Entry 9J2X (X-ray diffraction, 2.29 A resolution); this record covers chains A and B.

# Chain A (and B)
Name: Cyclic GMP-AMP synthase
Organism: Homo sapiens
Notes: EC 2.7.7.86; chain B of this document is another copy of the same molecule, construct and numbering; everything in this record applies to it too
UniProt: Q8N884 (CGAS_HUMAN); residue numbers follow UniProt; this construct covers 157-522
Amino-acid sequence (366 residues; each row starts with the number of its first residue):
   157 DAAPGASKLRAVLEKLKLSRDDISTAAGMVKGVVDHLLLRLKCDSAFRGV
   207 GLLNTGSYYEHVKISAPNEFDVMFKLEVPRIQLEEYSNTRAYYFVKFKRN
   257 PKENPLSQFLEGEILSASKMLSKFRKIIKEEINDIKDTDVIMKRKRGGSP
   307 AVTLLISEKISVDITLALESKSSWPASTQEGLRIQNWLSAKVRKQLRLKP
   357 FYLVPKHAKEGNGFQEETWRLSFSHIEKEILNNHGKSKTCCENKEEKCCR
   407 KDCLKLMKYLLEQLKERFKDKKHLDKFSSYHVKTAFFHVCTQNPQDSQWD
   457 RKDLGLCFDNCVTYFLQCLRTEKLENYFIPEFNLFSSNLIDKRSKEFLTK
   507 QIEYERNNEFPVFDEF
Not modelled in the structure: 157-160, 212, 253-258, 291-293, 301-305, 315, 366-370, 522 (chain B: 157-160, 175-182, 187-188, 193-194, 204-205, 214, 236, 242, 253-258, 262-264, 268-269, 273-279, 288-299, 311, 314-315, 365-371, 521-522)
Ion coordination: Zn2+: His-390, Cys-396, Cys-397, Cys-404
Ligand contacts: AEV / LLS: Val-218, Lys-219, Asp-227, Ala-247, Pro-306, Thr-321, Lys-362, Arg-376, Leu-377, Ser-378, Phe-379, Ser-380, Leu-417, Glu-418, Lys-421, Ser-434, Ser-435, Tyr-436, Lys-439, Asn-482, Ile-485, Leu-490
Swiss-Prot annotation at these positions:
  - region: Lys-384 to Lys-407 (DNA-binding)
  - motif: Leu-169 to Leu-174 (Nuclear export signal), Asp-295 to Ser-305 (Nuclear localization signal), Lys-299 to Arg-302 (KRKR-loop), Lys-427 to His-429 (KKH-loop)
  - binding site (GTP): Thr-211, Asp-319, Arg-376 to Glu-383
  - binding site (ATP): Ser-213, Glu-225 to Asp-227, Ser-380 to Glu-383, Lys-414, Ser-435 to Lys-439
  - binding site (Mg(2+)): Glu-225, Asp-227, Asp-319
  - binding site (2',3'-cGAMP): Asp-227, Asp-319, Lys-362, Arg-376
  - binding site (Zn(2+)): His-390, Cys-396, Cys-397, Cys-404
  - site: Asp-157, Ala-158 (Cleavage), Lys-187 (Important for preferential detection of curved long DNA), Leu-195 (Important for preferential detection of curved long DNA), Arg-255 (Arginine-anchor), Asp-319, Ile-320 (Cleavage)
  - modified residue: Asp-191 (PolyADP-ribosyl aspartic acid), Asn-210 (Microbial infection: Deamidated asparagine), Ser-213 (Phosphoserine), Tyr-215 (Phosphotyrosine), Glu-286 (5-glutamyl polyglutamate), Ser-305 (Phosphoserine), Glu-314 (5-glutamyl glutamate), Lys-384 (N6-acetyllysine), Asn-389 (Microbial infection: Deamidated asparagine), Lys-392 (N6-acetyllysine), Lys-394 (N6-acetyllysine), Lys-414 (N6-acetyllysine), Ser-434 (Phosphoserine), Ser-435 (Phosphoserine), Gln-451 (Microbial infection: Deamidated glutamine), Gln-454 (Microbial infection: Deamidated glutamine), Lys-506 (N6-methyllysine)
  - lipidation (S-palmitoyl cysteine): Cys-404, Cys-405, Cys-474
  - cross-link (Glycyl lysine isopeptide (Lys-Gly)): Lys-173 (interchain with G-Cter in ubiquitin), Lys-231 (interchain with G-Cter in SUMO), Lys-285 (interchain with G-Cter in ubiquitin), Lys-347 (interchain with G-Cter in SUMO), Lys-384 (interchain with G-Cter in SUMO), Lys-394 (interchain with G-Cter in SUMO), Lys-411 (interchain with G-Cter in ubiquitin), Lys-414 (interchain with G-Cter in ubiquitin), Lys-427 (interchain with G-Cter in ubiquitin), Lys-428 (interchain with G-Cter in ubiquitin), Lys-479 (interchain with G-Cter in SUMO)
  - natural variant: Gly-303 (G303E: Found in patients with tumors), Lys-432 (K432T: Found in patients with uterine endometrioid carcinoma)
  - mutagenesis: Asp-157 (D157A: No effect on type I IFN and RSAD2 induction. Highly decreases cleavage by CASP1 and enhances type I IFN and enhances RSAD2 induction upon DNA virus infection ...), Leu-169 to Leu-174 (Abolished export from the nucleus to the cytosol in response to DNA stimulation), Lys-171 to Leu-174 (Abolishes DNA-binding but does not affect translocation to the nucleus following treatment with etoposide; when associated with A-407), Lys-171 (K171A: No effect on stimulation of interferon production), Leu-172 (L172A: Impaired type-I interferon production in response to DNA stimulation), Lys-173 (K173A: Strongly reduces enzyme activity and stimulation of interferon production; when associated with A-176. No effect on stimulation of interferon production ...), Leu-174 (L174N: Strongly reduces enzyme activity and stimulation of interferon production), Arg-176 (R176A: Strongly reduces enzyme activity and stimulation of interferon production; when associated with A-173), Lys-187 (K187N: Induces alteration of the DNA-binding surface and leads to increased synthesis of cyclic GMP-AMP (cGAMP); when associated with R-195), Asp-191 (D191A: Abolished poly-ADP-ribosylation by PARP1, stimulating interferon production), Leu-195 (L195R: Induces alteration of the DNA-binding surface and leads to increased synthesis of cyclic GMP-AMP (cGAMP); when associated with N-187), Asn-210 to Tyr-214 (Abolishes DNA-binding but does not affect translocation to the nucleus following treatment with etoposide; when associated with A-384), 59 further mutagenesis entries in UniProt
Reported in the primary citation:
  - binding site for the ligand LLS: Arg-376, Tyr-436
  - binding site for the ligand AEV: Val-218, Lys-219, Ser-434

# Interface between chain A and chain B
Residue-residue contacts (30; chain A residue first):
  Gln-341(A) / Thr-395(B)
  Leu-344(A) / Lys-394(B)
  Ser-345(A) / Lys-394(B)  hydrogen bond (side chain-backbone)
  Ser-345(A) / Thr-395(B)
  Ser-345(A) / Glu-398(B)
  Ala-346(A) / Glu-398(B)  hydrogen bond (backbone-side chain)
  Lys-347(A) / Asn-388(B)
  Lys-347(A) / Asn-389(B)
  Lys-347(A) / Glu-398(B)  salt bridge
  Asn-388(A) / Lys-347(B)
  Asn-389(A) / Lys-347(B)
  Asn-389(A) / Lys-394(B)  hydrogen bond
  Gly-391(A) / Lys-394(B)  hydrogen bond (backbone-side chain)
  Lys-392(A) / Lys-392(B)
  Lys-392(A) / Ser-393(B)
  Lys-392(A) / Lys-394(B)  hydrogen bond (backbone-backbone)
  Lys-392(A) / Thr-395(B)  hydrogen bond
  Ser-393(A) / Lys-392(B)
  Lys-394(A) / Leu-344(B)
  Lys-394(A) / Ser-345(B)
  Lys-394(A) / Asn-389(B)  hydrogen bond
  Lys-394(A) / Gly-391(B)  hydrogen bond (side chain-backbone)
  Lys-394(A) / Lys-392(B)  hydrogen bond (backbone-backbone)
  Lys-394(A) / Lys-394(B)
  Thr-395(A) / Gln-341(B)
  Thr-395(A) / Ser-345(B)
  Thr-395(A) / Lys-392(B)  hydrogen bond
  Glu-398(A) / Ser-345(B)
  Glu-398(A) / Ala-346(B)  hydrogen bond (side chain-backbone)
  Glu-398(A) / Lys-347(B)  salt bridge
Other interface residues (no listed pair), chain A (17 interface residues in all): Trp-343, His-390, Cys-396, Glu-402
Other interface residues (no listed pair), chain B (18 interface residues in all): Asn-342, Trp-343, His-390, Cys-396, Glu-402

# In short
The interface between chain A and chain B involves 17 residues on one side and 18 on the other; the contacts
include 11 hydrogen bonds and 2 salt bridges. Among the polar pairs are Lys-347(A)/Glu-398(B),
Ser-345(A)/Lys-394(B) and Ala-346(A)/Glu-398(B). From the paper: a binding site for the ligand AEV at
Val-218(A), Lys-219(A) and Ser-434(A); a binding site for the ligand LLS at Arg-376(A) and Tyr-436(A).
Chain A and chain B are both Cyclic GMP-AMP synthase (Homo sapiens); the structure, Human cGAS catalytic
domain bound with RU.521, was determined by X-ray diffraction together with 9J2W, 9J2Y, 9J2Z and 9LIO from the
same study.
